Entry 7I9Y (X-ray diffraction, 1.68 A resolution); this record covers chains A and B.

== Chain A ==
Protein: Serine protease subunit NS2B
From: Zika virus
UniProtKB: Q32ZE1 (POLG_ZIKV); residues 46-89 here correspond to UniProt positions 1414-1457 (UniProt number = residue number + 1368)
Sequence (46 residues; each row starts with the number of its first residue):
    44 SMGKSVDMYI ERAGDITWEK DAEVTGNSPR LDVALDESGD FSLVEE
Not modelled in the structure: 44-49, 89
Construct notes: expression tag (44-45)
Ligand contacts: A1B8P (ethyl 5-[({(2R)-2-(3-chloro-5-cyclopropylphenyl)-2-[(2,3-dihydro-1H-isoindol-5-yl)amino]acetyl}amino)methyl]-1,3-oxazole-4-carboxylate): S81, G82, D83

== Chain B ==
Protein: Serine protease NS3
From: Zika virus
Notes: EC 3.4.21.91, 3.6.1.15, 3.6.4.13
UniProtKB: Q32ZE1 (POLG_ZIKV); residues 11-177 here correspond to UniProt positions 1509-1675 (UniProt number = residue number + 1498)
Sequence (168 residues; row label = number of the first residue in the row):
    10 MKEVKKGETT DGVYRVMTRR LLGSTQVGVG VMQEGVFHTM WHVTKGAALR SGEGRLDPYW
    70 GDVKQDLVSY CGPWKLDAAW DGLSEVQLLA VPPGERAKNI QTLPGIFKTK DGDIGAVALD
   130 YPAGTSGSPI LDKCGRVIGL YGNGVVIKNG SYVSAITQGK REEETPVE
Not modelled in the structure: 10-15, 172-177
Construct notes: initiating methionine (10); conflict K107 (Arg1605 in Q32ZE1)
Ligand contacts: A1B8P (ethyl 5-[({(2R)-2-(3-chloro-5-cyclopropylphenyl)-2-[(2,3-dihydro-1H-isoindol-5-yl)amino]acetyl}amino)methyl]-1,3-oxazole-4-carboxylate): H51, D75, Y130, P131, A132, S135, Y150, G151, N152, G153, V155, Y161
Swiss-Prot annotation at these positions:
  - active site (Charge relay system): H51, D75, S135

== How chain A and chain B interact ==
Residue-residue contacts - 96 pairs, chain A then chain B:
  D50(A) - T27(B)
  D50(A) - R28(B)
  D50(A) - R59(B)  salt bridge
  M51(A) - M26(B)
  M51(A) - V52(B)
  M51(A) - T53(B)
  M51(A) - L58(B)
  M51(A) - R59(B)  hydrogen bond (backbone-backbone)
  Y52(A) - R24(B)
  Y52(A) - V25(B)
  Y52(A) - M26(B)  hydrogen bond (backbone-backbone)
  Y52(A) - R28(B)  hydrogen bond
  Y52(A) - S33(B)  hydrogen bond
  Y52(A) - R59(B)
  I53(A) - Y23(B)  hydrophobic
  I53(A) - R24(B)
  I53(A) - M41(B)  hydrophobic
  I53(A) - R59(B)  hydrogen bond (backbone-backbone)
  I53(A) - S60(B)
  I53(A) - L65(B)  hydrophobic
  E54(A) - Y23(B)
  E54(A) - R24(B)  hydrogen bond (backbone-backbone)
  R55(A) - E17(B)
  R55(A) - D20(B)  hydrogen bond (side chain-backbone)
  R55(A) - G21(B)
  R55(A) - V22(B)
  R55(A) - Y23(B)
  A56(A) - V22(B)  hydrogen bond (backbone-backbone)
  A56(A) - V100(B)  hydrophobic
  A56(A) - A106(B)
  G57(A) - G21(B)
  G57(A) - V22(B)  hydrogen bond (backbone-backbone)
  D58(A) - L98(B)
  I59(A) - G21(B)
  I59(A) - V22(B)
  I59(A) - V40(B)  hydrophobic
  I59(A) - L98(B)  hydrophobic
  I59(A) - L140(B)  hydrophobic
  I59(A) - G144(B)
  I59(A) - V146(B)  hydrophobic
  T60(A) - N108(B)  hydrogen bond (backbone-side chain)
  T60(A) - L140(B)
  W61(A) - E94(B)
  W61(A) - V95(B)
  W61(A) - Q96(B)
  W61(A) - Q110(B)
  W61(A) - L140(B)
  W61(A) - D141(B)
  W61(A) - K142(B)
  E62(A) - Q96(B)  hydrogen bond (backbone-side chain)
  E62(A) - N108(B)
  A65(A) - Q96(B)
  A65(A) - N108(B)
  E66(A) - I109(B)
  E66(A) - Q110(B)  hydrogen bond (backbone-backbone)
  V67(A) - E94(B)
  V67(A) - Q110(B)
  T68(A) - I109(B)
  T68(A) - Q110(B)  hydrogen bond (backbone-backbone)
  T68(A) - T111(B)  hydrogen bond (backbone-side chain)
  T68(A) - L128(B)
  G69(A) - T111(B)
  G69(A) - A127(B)
  G69(A) - L128(B)
  N70(A) - L112(B)
  N70(A) - A127(B)
  S71(A) - L112(B)  hydrogen bond (side chain-backbone)
  S71(A) - P113(B)
  S71(A) - G114(B)
  P72(A) - G114(B)
  P72(A) - I115(B)  hydrogen bond (backbone-backbone)
  P72(A) - A127(B)
  P72(A) - V162(B)  hydrophobic
  R73(A) - I115(B)
  L74(A) - I115(B)  hydrogen bond (backbone-backbone)
  L74(A) - F116(B)
  L74(A) - K117(B)  hydrogen bond (backbone-backbone)
  L74(A) - I156(B)  hydrophobic
  D75(A) - K117(B)  salt bridge
  V76(A) - F116(B)  hydrophobic
  V76(A) - K117(B)  hydrogen bond (backbone-backbone)
  V76(A) - T118(B)
  L78(A) - K73(B)
  D79(A) - K73(B)
  E80(A) - V72(B)
  E80(A) - K73(B)
  S81(A) - V72(B)
  G82(A) - V72(B)
  G82(A) - K73(B)
  G82(A) - N152(B)  hydrogen bond (backbone-side chain)
  F84(A) - F116(B)  hydrophobic
  F84(A) - N152(B)
  F84(A) - G153(B)
  F84(A) - V154(B)  hydrophobic
  F84(A) - A164(B)  hydrophobic
  L86(A) - V154(B)  hydrophobic
Other interface residues (no listed pair), chain A (33 interface residues in all): S85
Other interface residues (no listed pair), chain B (59 interface residues in all): T19, R29, V36, F46, A57, I123, P138, V155

== In short ==
33 residues of chain A face 59 of chain B across their interface, with 20 hydrogen bonds and 2 salt bridges.
Polar pairs include D50(A)-R59(B), D75(A)-K117(B) and Y52(A)-R28(B). Compound A1B8P is bound between chain A
and chain B.
Here chain A is Serine protease subunit NS2B and chain B is Serine protease NS3, both from Zika virus. Entry
7I9Y (Group deposition of ZIKV NS2B-NS3 protease in complex with inhibitors from ASAP Discovery Consortium --
Crystal ...) was determined by X-ray diffraction.
